Entry 1I50 (X-ray diffraction, 2.80 A resolution); this record covers chains A and K of the 10 polymer chains in the assembly.

== Chain A ==
Molecule: DNA-directed RNA polymerase II largest subunit
Source organism: Saccharomyces cerevisiae
Notes: EC 2.7.7.6
UniProt: P04050 (RPB1_YEAST); residues 1-1733 here = UniProt positions 1-1733
Sequence (1733 residues; numbered 1 to 1733; the number before each row is that of its first residue):
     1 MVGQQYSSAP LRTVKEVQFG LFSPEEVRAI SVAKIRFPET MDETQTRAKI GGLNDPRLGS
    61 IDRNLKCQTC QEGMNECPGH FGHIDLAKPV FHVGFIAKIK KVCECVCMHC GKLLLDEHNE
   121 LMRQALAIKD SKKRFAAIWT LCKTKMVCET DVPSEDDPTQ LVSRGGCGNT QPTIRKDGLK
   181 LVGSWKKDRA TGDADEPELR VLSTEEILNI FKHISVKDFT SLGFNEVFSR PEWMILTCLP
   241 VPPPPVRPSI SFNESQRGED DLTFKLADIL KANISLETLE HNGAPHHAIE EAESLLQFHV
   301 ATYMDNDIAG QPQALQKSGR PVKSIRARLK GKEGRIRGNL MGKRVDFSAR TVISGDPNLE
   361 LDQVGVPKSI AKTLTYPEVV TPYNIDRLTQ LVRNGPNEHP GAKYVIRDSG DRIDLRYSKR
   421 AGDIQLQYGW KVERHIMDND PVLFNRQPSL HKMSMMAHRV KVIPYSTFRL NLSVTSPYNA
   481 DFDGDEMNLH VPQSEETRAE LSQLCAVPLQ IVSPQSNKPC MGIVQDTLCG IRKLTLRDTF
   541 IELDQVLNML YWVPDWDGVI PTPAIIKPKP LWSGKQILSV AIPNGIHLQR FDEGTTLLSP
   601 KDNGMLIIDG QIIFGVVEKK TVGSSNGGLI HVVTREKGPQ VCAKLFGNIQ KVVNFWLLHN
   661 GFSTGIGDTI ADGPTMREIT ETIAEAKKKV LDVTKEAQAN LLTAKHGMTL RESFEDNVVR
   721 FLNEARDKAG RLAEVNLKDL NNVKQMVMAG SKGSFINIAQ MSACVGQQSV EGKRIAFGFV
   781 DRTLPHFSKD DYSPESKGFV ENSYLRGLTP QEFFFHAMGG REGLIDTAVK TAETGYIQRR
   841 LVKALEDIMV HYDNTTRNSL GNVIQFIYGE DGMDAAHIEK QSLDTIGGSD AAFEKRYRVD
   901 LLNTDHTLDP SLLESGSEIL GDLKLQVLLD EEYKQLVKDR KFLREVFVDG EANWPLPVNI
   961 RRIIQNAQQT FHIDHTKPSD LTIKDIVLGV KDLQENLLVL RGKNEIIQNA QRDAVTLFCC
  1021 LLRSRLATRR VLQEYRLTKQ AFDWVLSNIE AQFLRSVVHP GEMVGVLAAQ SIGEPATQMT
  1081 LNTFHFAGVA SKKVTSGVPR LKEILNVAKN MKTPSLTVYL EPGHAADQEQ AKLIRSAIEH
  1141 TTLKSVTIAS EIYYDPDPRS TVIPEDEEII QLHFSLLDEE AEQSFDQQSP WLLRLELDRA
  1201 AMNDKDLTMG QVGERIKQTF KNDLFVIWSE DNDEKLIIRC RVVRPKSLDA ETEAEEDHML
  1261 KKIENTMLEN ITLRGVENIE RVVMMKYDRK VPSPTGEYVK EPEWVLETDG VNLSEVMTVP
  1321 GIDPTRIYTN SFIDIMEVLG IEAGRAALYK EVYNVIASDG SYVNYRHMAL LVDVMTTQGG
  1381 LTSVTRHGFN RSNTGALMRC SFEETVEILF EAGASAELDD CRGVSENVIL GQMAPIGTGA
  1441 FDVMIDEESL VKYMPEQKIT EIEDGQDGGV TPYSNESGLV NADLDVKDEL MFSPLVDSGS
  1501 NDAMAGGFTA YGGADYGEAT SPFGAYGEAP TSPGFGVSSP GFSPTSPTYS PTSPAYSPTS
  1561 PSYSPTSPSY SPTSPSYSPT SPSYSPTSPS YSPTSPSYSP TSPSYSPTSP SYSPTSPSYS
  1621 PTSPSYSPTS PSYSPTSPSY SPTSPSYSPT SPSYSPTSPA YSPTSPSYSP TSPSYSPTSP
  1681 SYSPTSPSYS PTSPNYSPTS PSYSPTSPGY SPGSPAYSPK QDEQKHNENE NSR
Disordered / not traced: 1, 1082-1091, 1177-1186, 1244-1253, 1451-1733
Bound ions: Zn2+ site 1: Cys67, Cys70, Cys77, His80; Zn2+ site 2: Cys107, Cys110, Cys148, Cys167; Mn2+: Asp481, Asp483, Asp485
Swiss-Prot annotation at these positions:
  - region: Pro248 to Asp260 (Lid loop), Asn306 to Lys323 (Rudder loop), Pro810 to Glu822 (Bridging helix)
  - binding site (Zn(2+)): Cys67, Cys70, Cys77, His80, Cys107, Cys110, Cys148, Cys167
  - binding site (Mg(2+)): Asp481, Asp483, Asp485
  - modified residue: Thr1471 (Phosphothreonine)
  - cross-link (Glycyl lysine isopeptide (Lys-Gly)): Lys695 (interchain with G-Cter in ubiquitin), Lys1246 (interchain with G-Cter in ubiquitin), Lys1350 (interchain with G-Cter in ubiquitin)
  - natural variant: Ser1653 to Pro1659 (deletion: In strain: A364A)
  - mutagenesis: Lys1246 (K1246R: Impairs ubiquitination during transcription stress)
Reported in the primary citation:
  - Mn2+ coordination: Asp481, Asp483, Asp485
  - catalytic residues: Asp481
  - conformationally variable residues (domain motion): Asp193, Gly283, Asn903

== Chain K ==
Molecule: DNA-directed RNA polymerase II 13.6KD polypeptide
Source organism: Saccharomyces cerevisiae
Notes: EC 2.7.7.6
UniProt: P38902 (RPB11_YEAST); residues 1-120 here = UniProt positions 1-120
Sequence (120 residues; row label = number of the first residue in the row):
     1 MNAPDRFELF LLGEGESKLK IDPDTKAPNA VVITFEKEDH TLGNLIRAEL LNDRKVLFAA
    61 YKVEHPFFAR FKLRIQTTEG YDPKDALKNA CNSIINKLGA LKTNFETEWN LQTLAADDAF
Disordered / not traced: 115-120
Swiss-Prot annotation at these positions:
  - mutagenesis: Glu108 (E108G/V: Transcript termination readthrough; E108K: Transcript termination readthrough. Lethal), Leu111 (L111P: Transcript termination readthrough), Leu114 (L114P: Transcript termination readthrough)

== Interface between chain A and chain K ==
Residue-residue contacts (39):
  Asp356(A) - His65(K)  salt bridge
  Asn358(A) - Glu64(K)  hydrogen bond (side chain-backbone)
  Asn358(A) - His65(K)
  Asn358(A) - Pro66(K)
  Pro367(A) - Asn2(K)
  Lys368(A) - Asn2(K)
  Ser369(A) - Met1(K)
  Ser369(A) - Asn2(K)  hydrogen bond
  Pro464(A) - Asn2(K)
  Pro464(A) - Pro4(K)
  Pro464(A) - Phe67(K)  hydrophobic
  Tyr465(A) - Asn2(K)
  Tyr465(A) - Ala3(K)  hydrophobic
  Tyr465(A) - Pro4(K)
  Tyr465(A) - Phe67(K)  hydrophobic
  Ser466(A) - Asn2(K)
  Arg469(A) - Phe67(K)
  Asp544(A) - Arg47(K)
  Asp544(A) - Leu51(K)
  Leu547(A) - Phe58(K)  hydrophobic
  Leu547(A) - Ala59(K)
  Leu547(A) - Ala60(K)
  Asn548(A) - Arg47(K)
  Asn548(A) - Ala60(K)
  Asn548(A) - Tyr61(K)  hydrogen bond (side chain-backbone)
  Tyr551(A) - Val32(K)
  Tyr551(A) - Ala60(K)  hydrophobic
  Tyr551(A) - Lys62(K)  hydrogen bond (backbone-side chain)
  Tyr551(A) - Lys72(K)
  Tyr551(A) - Arg74(K)
  Trp552(A) - Lys62(K)
  Trp552(A) - Val63(K)
  Trp552(A) - Glu64(K)
  Trp556(A) - Lys26(K)
  Trp556(A) - Phe58(K)  hydrophobic
  Trp556(A) - Arg74(K)
  Asp557(A) - Lys26(K)
  Gly558(A) - Arg74(K)
  Ile560(A) - Leu57(K)
Interface residues without a listed pair, chain A (20 interface residues in all): Ile463, Asp555
Interface residues without a listed pair, chain K (23 interface residues in all): Ala27, Phe68

== Overview ==
20 residues of chain A and 23 residues of chain K are in contact, with 4 hydrogen bonds and 1 salt bridge.
Polar pairs include Asp356(A)-His65(K), Asn358(A)-Glu64(K) and Ser369(A)-Asn2(K). From the paper: the
catalytic residue Asp481(A); Mn2+ coordination by Asp481(A), Asp483(A) and Asp485(A).
Here chain A is DNA-directed RNA polymerase II largest subunit and chain K is DNA-directed RNA polymerase II
13.6KD polypeptide, both from Saccharomyces cerevisiae. Entry 1I50 (RNA polymerase II crystal form II at 2.8 A
resolution) was determined by X-ray diffraction together with 1I3Q from the same study.
